PDB entry 8I8B | electron microscopy, 4.31 A resolution (low resolution: residue-level contacts below are approximate; hydrogen-bond / salt-bridge calls are withheld) | chains F and G of the 14 polymer chains in the assembly

Chain F (and G):
Protein: P40
From: Autographa californica multiple nucleopolyhedrovirus
Notes: chain G of this document is another copy of the same molecule, construct and numbering; everything in this record applies to it too
UniProtKB: A0A0N7CQX9 (A0A0N7CQX9_9ABAC); residues 1-361 here = UniProt positions 1-361
Sequence (361 residues; row label = number of the first residue in the row):
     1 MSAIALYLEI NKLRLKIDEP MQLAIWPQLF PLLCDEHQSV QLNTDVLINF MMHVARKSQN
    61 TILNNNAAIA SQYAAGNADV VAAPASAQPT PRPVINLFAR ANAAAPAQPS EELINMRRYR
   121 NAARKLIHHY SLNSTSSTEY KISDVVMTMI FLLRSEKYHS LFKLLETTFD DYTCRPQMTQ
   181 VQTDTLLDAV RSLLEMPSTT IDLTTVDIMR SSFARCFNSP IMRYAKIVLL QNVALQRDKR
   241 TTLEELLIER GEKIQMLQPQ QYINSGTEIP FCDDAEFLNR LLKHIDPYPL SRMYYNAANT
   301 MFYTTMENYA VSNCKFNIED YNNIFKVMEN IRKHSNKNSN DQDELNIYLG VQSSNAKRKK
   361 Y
Not modelled in the structure: 1-111, 336-361

Interface between chain F and chain G:
Residue-residue contacts (71):
  Leu-113(F) / Lys-163(G)
  Ile-114(F) / Phe-162(G)
  Arg-118(F) / Asp-170(G)
  Tyr-119(F) / Glu-166(G)
  Lys-141(F) / Phe-217(G)
  Lys-141(F) / Asn-218(G)
  Lys-141(F) / Ser-219(G)
  Ile-142(F) / Cys-216(G)
  Ile-142(F) / Phe-217(G)
  Ile-142(F) / Ser-219(G)
  Ile-142(F) / Pro-220(G)
  Ser-143(F) / Phe-169(G)
  Ser-143(F) / Phe-217(G)
  Val-146(F) / Val-145(G)
  Val-146(F) / Met-149(G)
  Val-146(F) / Phe-217(G)
  Met-147(F) / Phe-169(G)
  Ile-150(F) / Leu-153(G)
  Ile-150(F) / Phe-162(G)
  Lys-163(F) / Leu-113(G)
  Glu-166(F) / Leu-113(G)
  Glu-166(F) / Tyr-119(G)
  Phe-169(F) / Ser-143(G)
  Phe-169(F) / Met-147(G)
  Asp-170(F) / Arg-118(G)
  Cys-216(F) / Ile-142(G)
  Phe-217(F) / Lys-141(G)
  Phe-217(F) / Ile-142(G)
  Asn-218(F) / Lys-141(G)
  Ser-219(F) / Lys-141(G)
  Ser-219(F) / Ile-142(G)
  Ser-219(F) / Met-222(G)
  Pro-220(F) / Glu-139(G)
  Pro-220(F) / Tyr-140(G)
  Pro-220(F) / Lys-141(G)
  Pro-220(F) / Met-222(G)
  Pro-220(F) / Arg-223(G)
  Pro-220(F) / Ala-225(G)
  Ile-221(F) / Tyr-140(G)
  Ile-221(F) / Lys-141(G)
  Ile-221(F) / Ile-142(G)
  Ile-221(F) / Val-145(G)
  Ile-221(F) / Cys-216(G)
  Met-222(F) / Tyr-130(G)
  Met-222(F) / Arg-215(G)
  Met-222(F) / Cys-216(G)
  Met-222(F) / Ser-219(G)
  Met-222(F) / Val-228(G)
  Arg-223(F) / Thr-138(G)
  Arg-223(F) / Glu-139(G)
  Arg-223(F) / Ile-227(G)
  Arg-223(F) / Val-228(G)
  Tyr-224(F) / His-129(G)
  Tyr-224(F) / Ser-134(G)
  Tyr-224(F) / Ser-136(G)
  Tyr-224(F) / Val-228(G)
  Tyr-224(F) / Leu-229(G)
  Tyr-224(F) / Leu-230(G)
  Tyr-224(F) / Tyr-303(G)
  Ala-225(F) / Ile-227(G)
  Lys-226(F) / Ser-137(G)
  Lys-226(F) / Tyr-295(G)
  Ile-227(F) / Tyr-295(G)
  Ile-227(F) / Ala-298(G)
  Ile-227(F) / Asn-299(G)
  Ile-227(F) / Phe-302(G)
  Leu-229(F) / Tyr-295(G)
  Leu-235(F) / Lys-333(G)
  Leu-235(F) / His-334(G)
  Asp-238(F) / Lys-333(G)
  Asp-238(F) / His-334(G)
Interface residues without a listed pair, chain F (37 interface residues in all): Glu-112, Tyr-130, Glu-139, Tyr-140, Val-145, Met-149, Leu-153, Phe-162
Interface residues without a listed pair, chain G (54 interface residues in all): Ile-114, Asn-133, Val-146, Ile-150, His-159, Ile-221, Tyr-224, Lys-226, Ser-291, Tyr-294, Ser-335

In short:
Chain F and chain G form an interface of 37 and 54 residues respectively.
Chain F and chain G are both P40 (Autographa californica multiple nucleopolyhedrovirus); the structure, Outer
shell and inner layer structures of Autographa californica multiple nucleopolyhedrovirus (AcMNPV), was
determined by electron microscopy (same publication as 8I8A and 8I8C).
